Entry 9L1X (electron microscopy, 2.69 A resolution); this record covers chains A and J of the 12 polymer chains in the assembly.

== Chain A ==
Name: Histone H3.3
Source organism: Homo sapiens
UniProt: P84243 (H33_HUMAN); residues 1-135 here correspond to UniProt positions 2-136 (UniProt number = residue number + 1)
Chain sequence (135 residues; each row starts with the number of its first residue):
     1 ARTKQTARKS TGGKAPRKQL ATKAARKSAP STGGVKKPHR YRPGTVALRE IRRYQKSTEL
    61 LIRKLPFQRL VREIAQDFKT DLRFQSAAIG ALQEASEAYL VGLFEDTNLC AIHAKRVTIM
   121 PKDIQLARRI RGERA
Unresolved in the structure: 1-37
Swiss-Prot annotation at these positions:
  - site: Ser31 (Interaction with ZMYND11)
  - modified residue: Arg2 (Asymmetric dimethylarginine), Thr3 (Phosphothreonine), Lys4 (Allysine), Gln5 (5-glutamyl dopamine), Thr6 (Phosphothreonine), Arg8 (Citrulline), Lys9 (N6,N6,N6-trimethyllysine), Ser10 (ADP-ribosylserine), Thr11 (Phosphothreonine), Lys14 (N6-(2-hydroxyisobutyryl)lysine), Arg17 (Asymmetric dimethylarginine), Lys18 (N6-(2-hydroxyisobutyryl)lysine), Lys23 (N6-(2-hydroxyisobutyryl)lysine), Arg26 (Citrulline), Lys27 (N6,N6,N6-trimethyllysine), Ser28 (ADP-ribosylserine), Ser31 (Phosphoserine), Lys36 (N6,N6,N6-trimethyllysine), Lys37 (N6-methyllysine), Tyr41 (Phosphotyrosine) and 9 more in UniProt
  - lipidation: Lys18 (N6-decanoyllysine)

== Chain J ==
Molecule: 601 DNA
Source organism: Homo sapiens
Sequence (189 nucleotides; each row starts with the number of its first residue; numbers below 1 keep their minus sign (DA-94 is residue -94)):
   -94 ATCCGGGTGA TGCCGGATGC CATCGAGAAT CCCGGTGCCG AGGCCGCTCA ATTGGTCGTA
   -34 GACAGCTCTA GCACCGCTTA AACGCACGTA CGCGCTGTCC CCCGCGTTTT AACCGCCAAG
    26 GGGATTACTC CCTAGTCTCC AGGCACGTGT CAGATATATA CATCCGATTC CAGTGCCGGT
    86 GTCGCTGAT
Unresolved in the structure: -94 to -78, 85-94

== Interface between chain A and chain J ==
Residue-residue contacts - 21 pairs, chain A then chain J:
  His39(A) with DA-67(J), sugar contact
  Arg40(A) with DG9(J), hydrogen bond to the base; DC10(J), sugar contact
  Tyr41(A) with DG9(J), sugar contact; DC10(J), hydrogen bond to the phosphate
  Arg42(A) with DG9(J), sugar contact
  Pro43(A) with DC8(J), phosphate contact; DG9(J), phosphate contact
  Gly44(A) with DG9(J), hydrogen bond to the phosphate
  Thr45(A) with DG9(J), phosphate contact
  Val46(A) with DG9(J), phosphate contact
  Ala47(A) with DG9(J), phosphate contact
  Arg49(A) with DA-66(J), phosphate contact; DT-65(J), phosphate contact
  Arg63(A) with DA17(J), hydrogen bond to the phosphate; DC18(J), phosphate contact
  Lys64(A) with DC18(J), phosphate contact
  Leu65(A) with DA17(J), phosphate contact; DC18(J), hydrogen bond to the phosphate
  Arg69(A) with DA17(J), salt bridge to the phosphate
  Arg83(A) with DG26(J), sugar contact
Interface residues without a listed pair, chain A (16 interface residues in all): Pro66
Interface residues without a listed pair, chain J (10 interface residues in all): DG27

== Overview ==
The interface between chain A and chain J involves 16 residues on one side and 10 on the other, with 5
hydrogen bonds and 1 salt bridge. Among the polar pairs are Arg40(A)-DG9(J), Tyr41(A)-DC10(J) and
Gly44(A)-DG9(J).
Here chain A is Histone H3.3 and chain J is 601 DNA, both from Homo sapiens. Entry 9L1X (hDEK-nucleosome
complex (conformation 1)) was determined by electron microscopy, deposited together with 9L22.
